PDB entry 5ENQ | X-ray diffraction, 1.80 A resolution | chains B and C of the 6 polymer chains in the assembly

== Chain B (and C) ==
Protein: Multidrug efflux pump subunit AcrB
Organism: Escherichia coli K-12
Notes: chain C of this document is another copy of the same molecule, construct and numbering; everything in this record applies to it too
Reference sequence: P31224 (ACRB_ECOLI); residue numbers follow UniProt; this construct covers 39-329, 561-869
Chain sequence (609 residues; row label = number of the first residue in the row; note: 222 numbers in that range are skipped by the numbering (no residue carries them; nothing is unmodelled there)):
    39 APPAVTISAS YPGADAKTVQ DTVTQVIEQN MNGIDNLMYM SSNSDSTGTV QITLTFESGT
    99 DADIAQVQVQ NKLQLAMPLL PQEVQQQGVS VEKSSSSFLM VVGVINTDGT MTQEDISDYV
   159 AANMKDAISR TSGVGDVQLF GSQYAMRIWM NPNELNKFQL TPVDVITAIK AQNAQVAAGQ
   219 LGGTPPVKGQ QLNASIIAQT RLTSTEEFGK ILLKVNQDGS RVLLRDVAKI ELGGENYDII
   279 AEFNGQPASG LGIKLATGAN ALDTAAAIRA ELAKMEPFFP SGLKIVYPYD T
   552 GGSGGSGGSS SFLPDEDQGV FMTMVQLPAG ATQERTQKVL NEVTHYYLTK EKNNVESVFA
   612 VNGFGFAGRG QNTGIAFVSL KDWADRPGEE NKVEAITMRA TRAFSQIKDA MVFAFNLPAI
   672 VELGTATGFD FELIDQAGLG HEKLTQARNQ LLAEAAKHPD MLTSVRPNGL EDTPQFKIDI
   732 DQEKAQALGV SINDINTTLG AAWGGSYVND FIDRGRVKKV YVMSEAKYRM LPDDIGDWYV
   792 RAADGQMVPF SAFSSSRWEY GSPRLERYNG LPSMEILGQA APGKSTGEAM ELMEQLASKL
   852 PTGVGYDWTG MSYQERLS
Not modelled in the structure: 552-568, 669-677, 865-869 (chain C: 552-569, 669-676, 865-869)
Differences from the reference sequence: linker (552-560)
From the paper describing this entry:
  - binding site for the ligand 5QE: Gln-151, Ser-155, Gln-176, Phe-178, Ala-286

== Interface between chain B and chain C ==
Contacting residue pairs (123; chain B residue first):
  Asp-101(B) with Asp-73(C)
  Gln-104(B) with Lys-110(C)
  Val-105(B) with Val-105(C), hydrophobic; Asn-109(C)
  Gln-108(B) with Asn-109(C), hydrogen bond; Lys-110(C)
  Asn-109(B) with Asn-109(C)
  Leu-111(B) with Leu-113(C), hydrophobic
  Gln-112(B) with Asn-109(C); Gln-112(C)
  Gln-123(B) with Pro-116(C); Leu-117(C)
  Gln-124(B) with Leu-117(C)
  Val-127(B) with Leu-113(C)
  Val-129(B) with Lys-110(C), hydrogen bond (backbone-side chain)
  Lys-131(B) with Asp-73(C), salt bridge
  Asn-161(B) with Gln-687(C)
  Asp-164(B) with Gln-67(C)
  Ser-167(B) with Asn-70(C); Gly-71(C), hydrogen bond (backbone-backbone)
  Arg-168(B) with Met-69(C); Met-78(C); Asn-820(C), hydrogen bond (side chain-backbone)
  Ser-170(B) with Asp-73(C); Asn-74(C), hydrogen bond (side chain-backbone)
  Ala-209(B) with Ile-743(C), hydrophobic
  Gln-210(B) with Gln-733(C)
  Gln-213(B) with Thr-56(C), hydrogen bond; Thr-60(C)
  Val-214(B) with Asp-53(C); Thr-56(C); Asn-747(C)
  Ala-215(B) with Tyr-49(C), hydrophobic; Gly-51(C); Ala-52(C), hydrophobic; Gly-751(C)
  Ala-216(B) with Gly-51(C), hydrogen bond (backbone-backbone); Leu-750(C), hydrophobic; Trp-754(C)
  Gly-217(B) with Gly-51(C), hydrogen bond (backbone-backbone); Trp-754(C); Gly-755(C)
  Gln-218(B) with Ser-84(C), hydrogen bond (side chain-backbone); Trp-754(C); Arg-780(C)
  Leu-219(B) with Phe-727(C), hydrophobic; Trp-754(C), hydrophobic; Met-781(C); Leu-782(C); Pro-783(C); Trp-809(C), hydrophobic
  Gly-220(B) with Gln-622(C), hydrogen bond (backbone-side chain); Arg-780(C); Met-781(C), hydrogen bond (backbone-backbone)
  Gly-221(B) with Gln-622(C); Arg-780(C), hydrogen bond (backbone-side chain); Met-781(C)
  Thr-222(B) with Tyr-275(C), hydrogen bond (side chain-backbone); Asp-276(C), hydrogen bond; Gln-584(C); Gln-622(C); Met-774(C); Arg-780(C)
  Pro-223(B) with Trp-187(C), hydrophobic; Tyr-275(C); Ala-777(C); Arg-780(C), hydrogen bond (backbone-side chain)
  Pro-224(B) with Gln-584(C); Ala-777(C); Met-781(C), hydrophobic
  Val-225(B) with Ala-777(C); Lys-778(C); Met-781(C)
  Lys-226(B) with Glu-585(C)
  Gly-227(B) with Glu-585(C), hydrogen bond (backbone-side chain)
  Gln-228(B) with Thr-583(C), hydrogen bond (backbone-side chain); Glu-585(C); Met-781(C), hydrogen bond (side chain-backbone); Leu-782(C)
  Gln-229(B) with Gly-581(C); Thr-583(C); Arg-586(C), hydrogen bond (backbone-side chain)
  Leu-230(B) with Thr-583(C); Trp-809(C), hydrophobic
  Asn-231(B) with Gly-581(C), hydrogen bond (backbone-backbone); Gln-622(C)
  Ala-232(B) with Pro-725(C)
  Ser-233(B) with Ser-84(C); Gln-726(C); Phe-727(C), hydrogen bond (backbone-backbone)
  Ile-234(B) with Phe-727(C); Ile-729(C), hydrophobic; Trp-754(C), hydrophobic
  Ile-235(B) with Asp-53(C); Gln-726(C); Phe-727(C), hydrogen bond (backbone-backbone); Lys-728(C); Ile-729(C), hydrogen bond (backbone-backbone)
  Ala-236(B) with Lys-728(C), hydrogen bond (backbone-side chain); Ile-729(C); Leu-750(C), hydrophobic
  Gln-237(B) with Gln-733(C); Ile-743(C); Asn-747(C), hydrogen bond
  Leu-250(B) with Gln-733(C); Glu-734(C); Gln-737(C), hydrogen bond (backbone-side chain)
  Leu-251(B) with Gln-737(C)
  Lys-252(B) with Gln-737(C)
  Val-253(B) with Gln-737(C)
  Arg-259(B) with Glu-734(C), salt bridge
  Lys-312(B) with Asp-858(C), salt bridge
  Phe-316(B) with Gln-687(C); Val-855(C); Gly-856(C)
  Ile-763(B) with Asp-59(C)
  Arg-765(B) with Gly-689(C)
  Gly-766(B) with Gln-63(C), hydrogen bond (backbone-side chain)
  Arg-767(B) with Gln-63(C); Gln-67(C)
  Val-768(B) with Asp-59(C); Gln-63(C), hydrogen bond (backbone-side chain); Gln-67(C), hydrogen bond (backbone-side chain)
Also at the interface, not in a pair above, chain B (63 interface residues in all): Met-115, Gln-120, Gly-126, Val-172, Thr-238, Arg-239, Gly-257
Also at the interface, not in a pair above, chain C (71 interface residues in all): Pro-50, Lys-55, Ile-72, Leu-75, Ile-102, Gln-106, Gln-108, Ala-582, Glu-810, Gly-821, Gly-854

== In short ==
63 residues of chain B and 71 residues of chain C are in contact, with 29 hydrogen bonds and 3 salt bridges.
Polar contacts include Lys-131(B)/Asp-73(C), Arg-259(B)/Glu-734(C) and Lys-312(B)/Asp-858(C). The paper
reports a binding site for the ligand 5QE at Gln-151(B), Ser-155(B) and Gln-176(B) among others.
Chain B and chain C are both Multidrug efflux pump subunit AcrB (Escherichia coli K-12); the structure,
MBX3132 bound structure of bacterial efflux pump, was determined by X-ray diffraction together with 5EN5,
5ENP, 5ENS and 5ENT from the same study.
